1Y8Z - chains D and A of the 4 polymer chains in the assembly; structure by X-ray diffraction, 1.90 A resolution.

[Chain D]
Molecule: 9-nt DNA strand
Sequence (9 nucleotides; each row starts with the number of its first residue):
     1 CTATCTGAG

[Chain A]
Name: DNA alpha-glucosyltransferase
Organism: Enterobacteria phage T4
Notes: EC 2.4.1.26
UniProtKB: P04519 (GSTA_BPT4); residues 1001-1400 here correspond to UniProt positions 1-400 (UniProt number = residue number - 1000)
Amino-acid sequence (402 residues; numbered 999 to 1400; the number before each row is that of its first residue):
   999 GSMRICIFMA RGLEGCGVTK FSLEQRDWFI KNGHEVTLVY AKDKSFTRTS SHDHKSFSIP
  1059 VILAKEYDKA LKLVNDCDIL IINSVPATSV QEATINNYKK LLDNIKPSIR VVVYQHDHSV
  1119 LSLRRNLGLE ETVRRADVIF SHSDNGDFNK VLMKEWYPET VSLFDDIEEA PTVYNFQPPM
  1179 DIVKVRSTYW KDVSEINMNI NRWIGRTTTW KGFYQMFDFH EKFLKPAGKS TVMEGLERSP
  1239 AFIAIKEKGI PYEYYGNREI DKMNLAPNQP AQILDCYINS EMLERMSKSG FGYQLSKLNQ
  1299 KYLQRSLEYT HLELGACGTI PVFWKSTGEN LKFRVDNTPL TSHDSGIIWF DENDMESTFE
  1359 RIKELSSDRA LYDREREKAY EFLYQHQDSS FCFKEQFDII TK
Unresolved in the structure: 1157-1167
Differences from the reference sequence: cloning artifact (999-1000); modified residue (1014, 1274)
Modified residues: Cys1014 (s,s-(2-hydroxyethyl)thiocysteine; CME); Cys1274 (s,s-(2-hydroxyethyl)thiocysteine; CME)
Ligand contacts:
  - cobalt hexammine(III) (NCO), molecule 1: Thr1086, Ser1087, Val1088, Gln1089, Glu1090, Leu1125
  - cobalt hexammine(III) (NCO), molecule 2: Arg1132, Arg1133, Ala1134, Asp1135, Pro1169
  - UDP (uridine-5'-diphosphate): Gly1013, Cys1014, Gly1015, Lys1018, Arg1046, Ser1049, His1050, Arg1204, Trp1208, Lys1209, Gly1233, Cys1274, Tyr1275, Ile1276, Asn1277, Met1280, Glu1306, Tyr1307, Thr1308, Glu1311

[Chain D / chain A interface]
Residue-residue contacts (16):
  DT2(D) - Ser1043(A)  hydrogen bond to the phosphate
  DA3(D) - Thr1045(A)  phosphate contact
  DA3(D) - Ser1048(A)  phosphate contact
  DT4(D) - Thr1045(A)  base contact
  DT4(D) - Arg1256(A)  salt bridge to the phosphate
  DC5(D) - Arg1236(A)  salt bridge to the phosphate
  DT6(D) - Arg1236(A)  base contact
  DG7(D) - Arg1236(A)  hydrogen bond to the base
  DG7(D) - Ser1237(A)  hydrogen bond to the base
  DG7(D) - Pro1238(A)  base contact
  DG7(D) - Phe1240(A)  base contact
  DG7(D) - Ile1241(A)  base contact
  DG7(D) - Lys1244(A)  hydrogen bond to the base
  DA8(D) - Pro1238(A)  base contact
  DA8(D) - Ala1239(A)  base contact
  DA8(D) - Ile1241(A)  sugar contact
Other interface residues (no listed pair), chain A (14 interface residues in all): Lys1040, Thr1047, Ala1242

[In short]
The interface between chain D and chain A involves 7 residues on one side and 14 on the other; the contacts
include 4 hydrogen bonds and 2 salt bridges. Polar contacts include DG7(D)-Arg1236(A), DG7(D)-Ser1237(A) and
DG7(D)-Lys1244(A). Ligands of chain A: cobalt hexammine(III) and UDP.
Chain D is a 9-nt DNA strand and chain A is DNA alpha-glucosyltransferase (Enterobacteria phage T4); the
structure, alpha-glucosyltransferase in complex with UDP and a 13-mer DNA containing a HMU base at 1.9 A ...,
was determined by X-ray diffraction (same publication as 1XV5, 1Y6F, 1Y6G and 1YA6).
